7V96 - chains J and G of the 18 polymer chains in the assembly; structure by electron microscopy, 3.92 A resolution.

== Chain J ==
Molecule: 275-nt DNA strand
Organism: Homo sapiens
Sequence (275 nucleotides; numbered 1 to 275; the number before each row is that of its first residue):
     1 AACCCTAACC CTAACCCTAA CCCTAACCCT AACCCTAACC CTAACCCTAA CCCTAACCCT
    61 AACCCTAACC CTAACCCTAA CCCTAACCCT AACCCTAACC CTAACCCTAA CCCTAACCCT
   121 AACCCTAACC CTAACCCTAA CCCTAACCCT AACCCTAACC CTAACCCTAA CCCTAACCCT
   181 AACCCTAACC CTAACCCTAA CCCTAACCCT AACCCTAACC CTAACCCTAA CCCTAACCCT
   241 AACCCTAACC CTAACCCTAA CCCTAACCCT AACCC

== Chain G ==
Molecule: Histone H2A type 1-B/E
Organism: Homo sapiens
UniProtKB: P04908 (H2A1B_HUMAN); residues 0-129 here correspond to UniProt positions 1-130 (UniProt number = residue number + 1)
Amino-acid sequence (130 residues; row label = number of the first residue in the row; numbering starts at 0):
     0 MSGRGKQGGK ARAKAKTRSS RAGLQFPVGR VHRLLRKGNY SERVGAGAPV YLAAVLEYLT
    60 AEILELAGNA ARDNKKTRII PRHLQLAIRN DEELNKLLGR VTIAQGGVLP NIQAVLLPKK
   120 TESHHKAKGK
Disordered / not traced: 0-9
Swiss-Prot annotation at these positions:
  - modified residue: Ser1 (N-acetylserine), Arg3 (Citrulline), Lys5 (N6-(2-hydroxyisobutyryl)lysine), Lys9 (N6-(2-hydroxyisobutyryl)lysine), Lys13 (N6-(beta-hydroxybutyryl)lysine), Lys36 (N6-(2-hydroxyisobutyryl)lysine), Lys74 (N6-(2-hydroxyisobutyryl)lysine), Lys75 (N6-(2-hydroxyisobutyryl)lysine), Lys95 (N6-(2-hydroxyisobutyryl)lysine), Gln104 (N5-methylglutamine), Lys118 (N6-(2-hydroxyisobutyryl)lysine), Lys119 (N6-crotonyllysine), Thr120 (Phosphothreonine), Lys125 (N6-crotonyllysine)
  - cross-link (Glycyl lysine isopeptide (Lys-Gly)): Lys13 (interchain with G-Cter in ubiquitin), Lys15 (interchain with G-Cter in ubiquitin), Lys119 (interchain with G-Cter in ubiquitin)

== Interface between chain J and chain G ==
Pairs across the interface (19; chain J residue first):
  DA127(J) with Lys129(G), phosphate contact
  DC149(J) with Arg77(G), phosphate contact
  DA158(J) with Arg32(G), phosphate contact
  DC159(J) with Gly28(G), phosphate contact; Arg32(G), salt bridge to the phosphate
  DC160(J) with Ala14(G), phosphate contact; Thr16(G), phosphate contact; Arg17(G), salt bridge to the phosphate
  DC161(J) with Arg11(G), phosphate contact; Ala14(G), sugar contact; Lys15(G), phosphate contact; Arg20(G), salt bridge to the phosphate
  DT162(J) with Arg11(G), phosphate contact; Ala12(G), phosphate contact
  DT168(J) with Arg42(G), sugar contact
  DA169(J) with Arg42(G), phosphate contact
  DA205(J) with His124(G), base contact
  DA206(J) with His124(G), hydrogen bond to the base
  DC207(J) with His124(G), base contact
Other interface residues (no listed pair), chain J (14 interface residues in all): DA128, DT150
Other interface residues (no listed pair), chain G (16 interface residues in all): Arg29, Glu41, Gly128

== Summary ==
The interface between chain J and chain G involves 14 residues on one side and 16 on the other; the contacts
include 1 hydrogen bond and 3 salt bridges. Among the polar pairs are DA206(J)-His124(G), DC159(J)-Arg32(G)
and DC160(J)-Arg17(G).
Here chain J is a 275-nt DNA strand and chain G is Histone H2A type 1-B/E, both from Homo sapiens. Entry 7V96
(Telomeric Dinucleosome) was determined by electron microscopy together with 7V90, 7V9C, 7V9J, 7V9K, 7V9S and
7VA4 from the same study.
